Entry 9CKC (X-ray diffraction, 2.10 A resolution); this record covers chains A and E of the 3 polymer chains in the assembly.

Chain A:
Name: N-lysine methyltransferase SMYD2
Organism: Homo sapiens
Notes: EC 2.1.1.-, 2.1.1.43
UniProt: Q9NRG4 (SMYD2_HUMAN); residue numbers follow UniProt; this construct covers 1-433
Chain sequence (433 residues; each row starts with the number of its first residue):
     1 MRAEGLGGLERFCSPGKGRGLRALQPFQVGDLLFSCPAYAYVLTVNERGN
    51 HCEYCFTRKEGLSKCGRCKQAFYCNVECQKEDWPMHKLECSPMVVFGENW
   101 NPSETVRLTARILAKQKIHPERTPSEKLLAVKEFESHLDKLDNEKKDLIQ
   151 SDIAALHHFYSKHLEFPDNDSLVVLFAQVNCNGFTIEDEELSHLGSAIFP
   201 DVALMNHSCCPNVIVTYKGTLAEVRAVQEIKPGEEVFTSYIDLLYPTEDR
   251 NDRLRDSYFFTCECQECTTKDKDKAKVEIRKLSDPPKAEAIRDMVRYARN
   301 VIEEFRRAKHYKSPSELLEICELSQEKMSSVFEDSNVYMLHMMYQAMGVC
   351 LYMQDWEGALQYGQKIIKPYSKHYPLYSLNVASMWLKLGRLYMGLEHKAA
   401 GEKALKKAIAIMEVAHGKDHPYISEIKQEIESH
Unresolved in the structure: 1-4
Construct notes: conflict Glu165 (Gly in Q9NRG4)
UniProt features mapped onto this chain:
  - zinc finger: Cys52 to Cys90 (MYND-type)
  - binding site (S-adenosyl-L-methionine): Lys17 to Arg19, His137, Asn206, His207, Tyr258 to Phe260
  - binding site (Zn(2+)): Cys52, Cys55, Cys65, Cys68, Cys74, Cys78, His86, Cys90
  - modified residue: Ser283 (Phosphoserine)
  - natural variant: Glu165 (G165E: this construct carries the variant)
  - mutagenesis: Glu187 (E187K: Abolishes methyltransferase activity on p53/TP53), Glu189 (E189K: Strongly reduces methyltransferase activity on p53/TP53), Glu190 (E190K: Strongly reduces methyltransferase activity on p53/TP53), His207 (H207A: Abolishes methyltransferase activity), Tyr240 (Y240F: Abolishes methyltransferase activity), Tyr245 (Y245F: Strongly reduces methyltransferase activity on p53/TP53), Asp252 (D252R: Slightly reduces methyltransferase activity on p53/TP53), Arg253 (R253Q: No effect on methyltransferase activity on p53/TP53), Arg306 (R306E: No effect on methyltransferase activity on p53/TP53), Tyr374 (Y374A: Abolishes methyltransferase activity on p53/TP53), Glu429 (E429K: Reduces methyltransferase activity on p53/TP53), Glu431 (E431K: Strongly reduces methyltransferase activity on p53/TP53)
Ion coordination: Zn2+ site 1: Cys52, Cys55, Cys74, Cys78; Zn2+ site 2: Cys65, Cys68, His86, Cys90; Zn2+ site 3: Cys209, Cys262, Cys264, Cys267
Ligand contacts: S-adenosylhomocysteine (SAH): Gly16, Lys17, Gly18, Arg19, Glu135, His137, Cys181, Asn182, Ala203, Leu204, Met205, Asn206, His207, Tyr240, Tyr258, Phe260
Reported in the primary citation:
  - mutagenesis - L351A/W356A: abolished binding to peptide
  - mutagenesis - F184A, L351A/W356A: unchanged binding to PARP1 protein
  - mutagenesis - L351A/W356A: decreased binding to H4
  - mutagenesis - L351A/W356A: unchanged binding to H3
  - mutagenesis - L351A/W356A: increased catalytic activity on all tested substrates
  - mutagenesis - F184A: abolished catalytic activity on all tested substrates
  - conformationally variable residues (side-chain flip): Lys387
  - mutagenesis - F184A: decreased binding to Poly [ADP-ribose] polymerase 1, processed C-terminus (chain E)

Chain E:
Name: Poly [ADP-ribose] polymerase 1, processed C-terminus
UniProt: P09874 (PARP1_HUMAN); residue numbers follow UniProt; this construct covers 522-534
Chain sequence (13 residues; each row starts with the number of its first residue):
   522 RMKLTLKGGAAVD
Unresolved in the structure: 526-534
UniProt features mapped onto this chain:
  - cross-link: Lys528 (Glycyl lysine isopeptide (Lys-Gly) (interchain with G-Cter in SUMO2))
Reported in the primary citation:
  - binding site for S-adenosylhomocysteine: Lys528
  - post-translational modification sites: Lys528 (citing earlier work)

Chain A / chain E interface:
Pairs across the interface (16):
  Asn50(A) with Lys524(E)
  Arg58(A) with Arg522(E)
  Asp188(A) with Arg522(E), hydrogen bond (side chain-backbone)
  Glu189(A) with Arg522(E), salt bridge
  Glu190(A) with Arg522(E), hydrogen bond (side chain-backbone); Met523(E), hydrogen bond (side chain-backbone)
  Ser192(A) with Arg522(E), hydrogen bond (side chain-backbone)
  Leu351(A) with Met523(E), hydrophobic
  Gln354(A) with Lys524(E)
  Trp356(A) with Lys524(E); Leu525(E)
  Lys387(A) with Met523(E)
  Arg390(A) with Arg522(E); Leu525(E)
  Gly394(A) with Leu525(E)
  Glu425(A) with Arg522(E), salt bridge
Also at the interface, not in a pair above, chain A (14 interface residues in all): Leu391
Interface features reported in the paper:
  - specific contacts: Leu351(A)-Met523(E) (hydrophobic contact), Lys387(A)-Met523(E) (hydrophobic contact), Arg390(A)-Leu525(E) (backbone contact), Leu391(A)-Met523(E) (hydrophobic contact)
  - interface residues, chain A: Leu351(A), Trp356(A), Lys387(A), Arg390(A), Leu391(A)

Summary:
The interface between chain A and chain E involves 14 residues on one side and 4 on the other, with 4 hydrogen
bonds and 2 salt bridges. Polar pairs include Glu189(A)-Arg522(E), Glu425(A)-Arg522(E) and
Asp188(A)-Arg522(E). The paper describes hydrophobic contacts between Leu351(A) and Met523(E), Lys387(A) and
Met523(E) and Leu391(A) and Met523(E); a backbone contact between Arg390(A) and Leu525(E). The paper reports a
binding site for S-adenosylhomocysteine at Lys528(E); L351A/W356A of chain A abolish binding to peptide.
Chain A is N-lysine methyltransferase SMYD2 (Homo sapiens) and chain E is Poly [ADP-ribose] polymerase 1,
processed C-terminus; the structure, Crystal structure of SMYD2 in complex with two PARP1 peptides, was
determined by X-ray diffraction together with 9CKF and 9CKG from the same study.
